6IG0 - chains C and J of the 10 polymer chains in the assembly; structure by electron microscopy, 3.37 A resolution.

# Chain C
Name: Type III-A CRISPR-associated protein Csm2
Source organism: Streptococcus thermophilus ND03
UniProt: A0A2U2M049 (A0A2U2M049_STRTR); numbering as in UniProt (aligned over 1-126)
Amino-acid sequence (126 residues; row label = number of the first residue in the row):
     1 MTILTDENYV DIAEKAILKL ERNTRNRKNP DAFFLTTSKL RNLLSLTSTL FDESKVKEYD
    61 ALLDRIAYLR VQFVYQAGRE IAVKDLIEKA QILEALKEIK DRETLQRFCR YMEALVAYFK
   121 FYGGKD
Disordered / not traced: 1-2, 124-126
What the authors report for this chain:
  - mutagenesis - K39A, R41A: decreased catalytic activity

# Chain J
Molecule: CTR1
Sequence (42 nucleotides; row label = number of the first residue in the row):
     1 GGUAGGAAUG GGUAAUUAUA GCGAGCUAGA AAGCCAAAGG UC
Disordered / not traced: 1-6, 40-42

# Interface between chain C and chain J
Residue-residue contacts (17):
  Thr36(C) with A20(J), hydrogen bond to the phosphate; G21(J), phosphate contact
  Thr37(C) with G21(J), phosphate contact; C22(J), phosphate contact
  Ser38(C) with A20(J), phosphate contact; G21(J), hydrogen bond to the phosphate
  Lys39(C) with U19(J), salt bridge to the phosphate; A20(J), phosphate contact
  Arg41(C) with G23(J), hydrogen bond to the sugar
  Asn42(C) with U19(J), phosphate contact
  Tyr75(C) with U17(J), sugar contact; A18(J), hydrogen bond to the phosphate
  Arg79(C) with U17(J), salt bridge to the phosphate; A18(J), hydrogen bond to the phosphate; U19(J), salt bridge to the phosphate
  Lys120(C) with C22(J), salt bridge to the phosphate; G23(J), salt bridge to the phosphate
Interface residues without a listed pair, chain C (11 interface residues in all): Gln76, Glu80

# Overview
11 residues of chain C and 7 residues of chain J are in contact; the contacts include 5 hydrogen bonds and 5
salt bridges. Polar contacts include Arg41(C)-G23(J), Thr36(C)-A20(J) and Ser38(C)-G21(J). The paper reports
that K39A and R41A of chain C reduce catalytic activity.
Here chain C is Type III-A CRISPR-associated protein Csm2 (Streptococcus thermophilus ND03) and chain J is
CTR1. Entry 6IG0 (Type III-A Csm complex, Cryo-EM structure of Csm-CTR1, ATP bound) was determined by electron
microscopy, deposited together with 6IFK, 6IFL, 6IFN, 6IFR, 6IFU, 6IFY and 6IFZ.
